PDB entry 1AQC | X-ray diffraction, 2.30 A resolution | chains A and B of the 4 polymer chains in the assembly

Chain A (and B):
Protein: X11
Organism: Homo sapiens
Notes: fragment: ptb domain; chain B of this document is another copy of the same molecule, construct and numbering; everything in this record applies to it too
UniProt: Q02410 (APBA1_HUMAN); residues 324-494 here correspond to UniProt positions 453-623 (UniProt number = residue number + 129)
Amino-acid sequence (172 residues; row label = number of the first residue in the row):
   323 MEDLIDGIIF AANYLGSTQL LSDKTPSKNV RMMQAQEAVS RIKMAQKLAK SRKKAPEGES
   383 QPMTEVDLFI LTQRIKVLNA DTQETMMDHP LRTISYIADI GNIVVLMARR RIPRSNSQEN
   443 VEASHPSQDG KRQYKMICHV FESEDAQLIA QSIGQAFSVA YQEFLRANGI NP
Unresolved in the structure: 371-384, 434-455, 489-494 (chain B: 323-329, 344-350, 372-385, 434-455)
Differences from the reference sequence: conflict Mse-354 (Met483 in Q02410), Mse-355 (Met484 in Q02410), Mse-366 (Met495 in Q02410), Mse-385 (Met514 in Q02410), Mse-408 (Met537 in Q02410), Mse-409 (Met538 in Q02410), Mse-429 (Met558 in Q02410), Mse-458 (Met587 in Q02410)
Modified / non-standard residues: Mse-323, Mse-354, Mse-355, Mse-366, Mse-385, Mse-408, Mse-409, Mse-429, Mse-458 (selenomethionine; parent Met)
Swiss-Prot annotation at these positions:
  - modified residue: Ser-439 (Phosphoserine)

Interface between chain A and chain B:
Pairs across the interface (22; chain A residue first):
  Ser-349(A) with Gln-484(B), hydrogen bond
  Asn-351(A) with Gln-477(B), hydrogen bond; Ser-480(B); Val-481(B); Gln-484(B), hydrogen bond
  Val-352(A) with Val-481(B), hydrophobic
  Mse-354(A) with Gln-477(B)
  Mse-355(A) with Ile-330(B); Thr-394(B); Gln-477(B); Ala-478(B), hydrophobic; Val-481(B)
  Gln-358(A) with Gln-473(B); Ser-474(B); Gln-477(B)
  Glu-359(A) with Ile-330(B), hydrogen bond (side chain-backbone)
  Ser-362(A) with Ile-330(B); Ile-331(B); Phe-332(B)
  Lys-365(A) with Asp-467(B)
  Mse-366(A) with Ala-333(B), hydrophobic
  Ile-422(A) with Leu-470(B), hydrophobic
Interface residues without a listed pair, chain A (13 interface residues in all): Lys-350, Val-361
Interface residues without a listed pair, chain B (16 interface residues in all): Asp-389, Leu-393

Overview:
The interface between chain A and chain B involves 13 residues on one side and 16 on the other; the contacts
include 4 hydrogen bonds. Polar contacts include Ser-349(A)/Gln-484(B), Asn-351(A)/Gln-477(B) and
Asn-351(A)/Gln-484(B).
Chain A and chain B are both X11 (Homo sapiens); the structure, X11 ptb domain-10MER peptide complex, was
determined by X-ray diffraction (same publication as 1X11).
